Entry 4LEW (X-ray diffraction, 2.04 A resolution); this record covers chain B.

== Chain B ==
Molecule: Cyclic GMP-AMP synthase
Source organism: Homo sapiens
Notes: EC 2.7.7.-; fragment: Catalytic domain
Reference sequence: Q8N884 (CGAS_HUMAN); residue numbers follow UniProt; this construct covers 157-522
Sequence (366 residues; each row starts with the number of its first residue):
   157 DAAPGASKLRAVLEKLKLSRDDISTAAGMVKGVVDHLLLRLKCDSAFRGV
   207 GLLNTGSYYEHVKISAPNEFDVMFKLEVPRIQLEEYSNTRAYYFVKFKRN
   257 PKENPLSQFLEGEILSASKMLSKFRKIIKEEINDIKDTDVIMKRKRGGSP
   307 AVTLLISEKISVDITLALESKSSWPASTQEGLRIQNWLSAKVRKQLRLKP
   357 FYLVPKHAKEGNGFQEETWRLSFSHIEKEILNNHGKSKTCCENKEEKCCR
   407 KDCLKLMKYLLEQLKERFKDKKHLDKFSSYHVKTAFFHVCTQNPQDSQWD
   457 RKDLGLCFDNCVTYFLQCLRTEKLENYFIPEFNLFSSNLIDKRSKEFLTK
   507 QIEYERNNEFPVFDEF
Unresolved in the structure: 157-161, 521-522
Modified / non-standard residues: Mse185, Mse229, Mse276, Mse298, Mse413 (selenomethionine; parent Met)
Ion coordination: Zn2+: His390, Cys396, Cys397, Cys404
Swiss-Prot annotation at these positions:
  - region: Lys384 to Lys407 (DNA-binding)
  - motif: Leu169 to Leu174 (Nuclear export signal), Asp295 to Ser305 (Nuclear localization signal), Lys299 to Arg302 (KRKR-loop), Lys427 to His429 (KKH-loop)
  - binding site (GTP): Thr211, Asp319, Arg376 to Glu383
  - binding site (ATP): Ser213, Glu225 to Asp227, Ser380 to Glu383, Lys414, Ser435 to Lys439
  - binding site (Mg(2+)): Glu225, Asp227, Asp319
  - binding site (2',3'-cGAMP): Asp227, Asp319, Lys362, Arg376
  - binding site (Zn(2+)): His390, Cys396, Cys397, Cys404
  - site: Asp157, Ala158 (Cleavage), Lys187 (Important for preferential detection of curved long DNA), Leu195 (Important for preferential detection of curved long DNA), Arg255 (Arginine-anchor), Asp319, Ile320 (Cleavage)
  - modified residue: Asp191 (PolyADP-ribosyl aspartic acid), Asn210 (Microbial infection: Deamidated asparagine), Ser213 (Phosphoserine), Tyr215 (Phosphotyrosine), Glu286 (5-glutamyl polyglutamate), Ser305 (Phosphoserine), Glu314 (5-glutamyl glutamate), Lys384 (N6-acetyllysine), Asn389 (Microbial infection: Deamidated asparagine), Lys392 (N6-acetyllysine), Lys394 (N6-acetyllysine), Lys414 (N6-acetyllysine), Ser434 (Phosphoserine), Ser435 (Phosphoserine), Gln451 (Microbial infection: Deamidated glutamine), Gln454 (Microbial infection: Deamidated glutamine), Lys506 (N6-methyllysine)
  - lipidation (S-palmitoyl cysteine): Cys404, Cys405, Cys474
  - cross-link (Glycyl lysine isopeptide (Lys-Gly)): Lys173 (interchain with G-Cter in ubiquitin), Lys231 (interchain with G-Cter in SUMO), Lys285 (interchain with G-Cter in ubiquitin), Lys347 (interchain with G-Cter in SUMO), Lys384 (interchain with G-Cter in SUMO), Lys394 (interchain with G-Cter in SUMO), Lys411 (interchain with G-Cter in ubiquitin), Lys414 (interchain with G-Cter in ubiquitin), Lys427 (interchain with G-Cter in ubiquitin), Lys428 (interchain with G-Cter in ubiquitin), Lys479 (interchain with G-Cter in SUMO)
  - natural variant: Gly303 (G303E: Found in patients with tumors), Lys432 (K432T: Found in patients with uterine endometrioid carcinoma)
  - mutagenesis: Asp157 (D157A: No effect on type I IFN and RSAD2 induction. Highly decreases cleavage by CASP1 and enhances type I IFN and enhances RSAD2 induction upon DNA virus infection ...), Leu169 to Leu174 (Abolished export from the nucleus to the cytosol in response to DNA stimulation), Lys171 to Leu174 (Abolishes DNA-binding but does not affect translocation to the nucleus following treatment with etoposide; when associated with A-407), Lys171 (K171A: No effect on stimulation of interferon production), Leu172 (L172A: Impaired type-I interferon production in response to DNA stimulation), Lys173 (K173A: Strongly reduces enzyme activity and stimulation of interferon production; when associated with A-176. No effect on stimulation of interferon production ...), Leu174 (L174N: Strongly reduces enzyme activity and stimulation of interferon production), Arg176 (R176A: Strongly reduces enzyme activity and stimulation of interferon production; when associated with A-173), Lys187 (K187N: Induces alteration of the DNA-binding surface and leads to increased synthesis of cyclic GMP-AMP (cGAMP); when associated with R-195), Asp191 (D191A: Abolished poly-ADP-ribosylation by PARP1, stimulating interferon production), Leu195 (L195R: Induces alteration of the DNA-binding surface and leads to increased synthesis of cyclic GMP-AMP (cGAMP); when associated with N-187), Asn210 to Tyr214 (Abolishes DNA-binding but does not affect translocation to the nucleus following treatment with etoposide; when associated with A-384), 59 further mutagenesis entries in UniProt
Reported in the primary citation:
  - catalytic residues: Glu225, Asp227, Asp319
  - mutagenesis - E225A, D227A, D319A: abolished catalytic activity

== In short ==
His390, Cys396, Cys397 and Cys404 coordinate Zn2+. Curated annotation (UniProt) lists 10 GTP-binding residues,
14 ATP-binding residues, 3 Mg2+-binding residues and 4 residues binding 2',3'-cGAMP. From the paper: catalytic
residues Glu225, Asp227 and Asp319; E225A, D227A and D319A abolish catalytic activity.
Chain B is Cyclic GMP-AMP synthase (Homo sapiens); the structure, Structure of human cGAS, was determined by
X-ray diffraction together with 4LEV, 4LEY and 4LEZ from the same study.
